PDB entry 6REC | electron microscopy, 3.30 A resolution | chains D and E of the 31 polymer chains in the assembly

== Chain D (and E) ==
Protein: Mitochondrial ATP synthase subunit c
Organism: Polytomella sp. Pringsheim 198.80
Notes: chain E of this document is another copy of the same molecule, construct and numbering; everything in this record applies to it too
UniProtKB: D7P7X5 (D7P7X5_9CHLO); numbering as in UniProt (aligned over 1-127)
Sequence (127 residues; each row starts with the number of its first residue):
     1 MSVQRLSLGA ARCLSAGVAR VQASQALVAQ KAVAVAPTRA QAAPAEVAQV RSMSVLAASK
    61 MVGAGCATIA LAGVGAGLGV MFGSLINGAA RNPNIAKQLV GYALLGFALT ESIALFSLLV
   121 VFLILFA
Disordered / not traced: 1-53

== Chain D / chain E interface ==
Residue-residue contacts (76; chain D residue first):
  Ser54(D) with Val55(E); Leu56(E)
  Ala57(D) with Leu56(E), hydrophobic
  Ala58(D) with Val55(E); Leu56(E), hydrophobic; Ser59(E), hydrogen bond (backbone-side chain)
  Met61(D) with Ser59(E); Lys60(E); Gly63(E); Ile124(E)
  Val62(D) with Ser59(E); Val62(E), hydrophobic
  Ala64(D) with Ile124(E), hydrophobic
  Gly65(D) with Gly63(E); Cys66(E); Ala67(E), hydrogen bond (backbone-backbone); Ile124(E)
  Thr68(D) with Ala67(E); Ala70(E); Val120(E)
  Ile69(D) with Cys66(E)
  Leu71(D) with Ala70(E), hydrophobic; Val74(E); Ile113(E), hydrophobic; Phe116(E), hydrophobic; Ser117(E)
  Ala72(D) with Ala70(E); Gly73(E)
  Val74(D) with Ile113(E), hydrophobic
  Gly75(D) with Gly73(E); Val74(E); Gly77(E); Thr110(E); Ile113(E)
  Ala76(D) with Gly73(E), hydrogen bond (backbone-backbone); Gly77(E)
  Leu78(D) with Leu109(E); Ile113(E), hydrophobic
  Gly79(D) with Gly77(E); Val80(E); Met81(E)
  Val80(D) with Val80(E), hydrophobic
  Phe82(D) with Met81(E), hydrophobic; Gly106(E); Leu109(E), hydrophobic; Thr110(E)
  Gly83(D) with Met81(E); Ser84(E)
  Ile86(D) with Met81(E); Ser84(E); Leu85(E), hydrophobic; Leu99(E); Tyr102(E), hydrophobic; Ala103(E), hydrophobic
  Asn87(D) with Ser84(E); Asn87(E), hydrogen bond; Gly88(E)
  Ala89(D) with Ile95(E); Tyr102(E), hydrophobic
  Ala90(D) with Gly88(E); Asn92(E), hydrogen bond (backbone-side chain); Ile95(E), hydrophobic; Leu99(E)
  Pro93(D) with Asn92(E); Ile95(E), hydrophobic
  Ala96(D) with Gln98(E); Tyr102(E)
  Val100(D) with Tyr102(E), hydrophobic
  Phe107(D) with Leu109(E)
  Glu111(D) with Ile113(E); Phe116(E)
  Leu118(D) with Val120(E), hydrophobic
  Val121(D) with Val120(E), hydrophobic
  Phe122(D) with Leu123(E), hydrophobic
  Leu125(D) with Leu123(E), hydrophobic
  Phe126(D) with Leu123(E), hydrophobic
Interface residues without a listed pair, chain D (38 interface residues in all): Ser59, Cys66, Leu85, Leu104, Leu115
Interface residues without a listed pair, chain E (37 interface residues in all): Ile69, Leu105, Ser112, Ala127

== Overview ==
38 residues of chain D face 37 of chain E across their interface, with 5 hydrogen bonds. Polar contacts
include Ala58(D)-Ser59(E), Asn87(D)-Asn87(E) and Ala90(D)-Asn92(E).
Chain D and chain E are both Mitochondrial ATP synthase subunit c (Polytomella sp. Pringsheim 198.80); the
structure, Cryo-EM structure of Polytomella F-ATP synthase, Rotary substate 3A, monomer-masked refinement, was
determined by electron microscopy (same publication as 6RD4, 6RD5, 6RD6, 6RD7, 6RD8, 6RD9 and 46 further
entries).
